Entry 7MDN (X-ray diffraction, 2.42 A resolution); this record covers chains A and F of the 8 polymer chains in the assembly.

== Chain A (and F) ==
Molecule: Histone-lysine N-methyltransferase NSD2
Organism: Homo sapiens
Notes: EC 2.1.1.357; chain F of this document is another copy of the same molecule, construct and numbering; everything in this record applies to it too
Reference sequence: O96028 (NSD2_HUMAN); residues 211-350 here = UniProt positions 211-350
Sequence (140 residues; row label = number of the first residue in the row):
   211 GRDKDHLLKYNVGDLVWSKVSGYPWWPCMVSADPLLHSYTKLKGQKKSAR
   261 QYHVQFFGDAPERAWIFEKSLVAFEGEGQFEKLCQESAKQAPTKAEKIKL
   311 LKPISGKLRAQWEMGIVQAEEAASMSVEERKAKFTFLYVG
Unresolved in the structure: 211-213, 254-257, 300-302, 349-350 (chain F: 211-216, 254-257, 302, 349-350)
Ligand contacts:
  - Y6V (N-cyclopropyl-3-oxidanylidene-N-(thiophen-2-ylmethyl)-4H-1,4-benzoxazine-7-carboxamide), molecule 1: Val230, Tyr233, Trp236, Phe266, Phe267, Gly268, Asp269, Ala270, Pro271, Glu272, Arg273, Ala274, Leu318, Gln321
  - Y6V, molecule 2: Asp269, Lys317, Ala320, Gln321
What the authors report for this chain:
  - binding site for Y6V: Gln321
  - mutagenesis - F266A (37.6 +/- 0.1 degC): decreased stability
  - specificity-determining residues: Gly268 (proposed by the authors, not directly observed)
  - mutagenesis - W236A, F266A: increased localization

== Interface between chain A and chain F ==
Residue-residue contacts (15):
  Asp269(A) - Arg273(F)
  Gly316(A) - Ser231(F)
  Lys317(A) - Tyr233(F)
  Glu323(A) - Lys253(F)
  Met324(A) - Asp243(F)
  Met324(A) - Arg273(F)
  Met324(A) - Ala274(F)  hydrophobic
  Met324(A) - Trp275(F)
  Val327(A) - Leu246(F)  hydrophobic
  Val327(A) - Lys251(F)
  Gln328(A) - Leu245(F)
  Gln328(A) - Arg273(F)
  Glu331(A) - Leu246(F)
  Lys343(A) - Leu245(F)
  Phe344(A) - Leu245(F)  hydrophobic
Other interface residues (no listed pair), chain A (14 interface residues in all): Glu287, Ala320, Gln321, Phe346
Other interface residues (no listed pair), chain F (14 interface residues in all): Val230, Gln261, His263, Glu272

== Overview ==
The chain A/chain F interface involves 14 residues from each chain. Bound to chain A: compound Y6V. The paper
reports a binding site for Y6V at Gln321(A); W236A and F266A of chain A increase localization.
Both chains are Histone-lysine N-methyltransferase NSD2 (Homo sapiens). Entry 7MDN (Histone-lysine
N-methyltransferase NSD2-PWWP1 with compound MRT10241866a) was determined by X-ray diffraction, deposited
together with 6XCG.
